Entry 7F02 (electron microscopy, 3.24 A resolution); this record covers chains C and E of the 6 polymer chains in the assembly.

[Chain C]
Name: Heme exporter protein C
Organism: Escherichia coli BL21(DE3)
UniProtKB: P0ABM1 (CCMC_ECOLI); residue numbers follow UniProt; this construct covers 1-245
Sequence (245 residues; row label = number of the first residue in the row):
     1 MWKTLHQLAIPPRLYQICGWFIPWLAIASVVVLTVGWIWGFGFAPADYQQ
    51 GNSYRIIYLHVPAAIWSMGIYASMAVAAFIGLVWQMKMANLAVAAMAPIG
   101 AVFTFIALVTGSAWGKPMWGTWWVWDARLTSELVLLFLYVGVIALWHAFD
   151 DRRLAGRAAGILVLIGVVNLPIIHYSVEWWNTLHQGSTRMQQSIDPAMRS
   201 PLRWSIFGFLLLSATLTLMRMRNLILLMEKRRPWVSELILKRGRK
Not modelled in the structure: 1-6, 238-245
Ligand contacts: 1,2-Distearoyl-sn-glycerophosphoethanolamine (3PE): Pro98, Ala101, Phe105, Ile143, Trp146, His147, Arg152, Arg220

[Chain E]
Name: Cytochrome c biogenesis ATP-binding export protein CcmA
Organism: Escherichia coli BL21(DE3)
Notes: EC 7.6.2.5
UniProtKB: P33931 (CCMA_ECOLI); residues -1 to 205 here correspond to UniProt positions 1-207 (UniProt number = residue number + 2)
Sequence (207 residues; numbered -1 to 205; the number before each row is that of its first residue; numbers below 1 keep their minus sign (Met-1 is residue -1)):
    -1 MGMLEARELLCERDERTLFSGLSFTLNAGEWVQITGSNGAGKTTLLRLLT
    49 GLSRPDAGEVLWQGQPLHQVRDSYHQNLLWIGHQPGIKTRLTALENLHFY
    99 HRDGDTAQCLEALAQAGLAGFEDIPVNQLSAGQQRRVALARLWLTRATLW
   149 ILDEPFTAIDVNGVDRLTQRMAQHTEQGGIVILTTHQPLNVAESKIRRIS
   199 LTQTRAA
Not modelled in the structure: 201-205
Curated features (UniProtKB/Swiss-Prot):
  - binding site (ATP): Gly34 to Thr41
Ion coordination: Mg2+: Thr41 (together with phosphate ion)
What the authors report for this chain:
  - binding site for phosphate ion: Asn36

[How chain C and chain E interact]
Contacting residue pairs - 6 pairs, chain C then chain E:
  Gln85(C) with Arg52(E), hydrogen bond
  Asp151(C) with Asp12(E)
  Arg153(C) with Asp12(E), salt bridge
  Arg157(C) with Arg52(E)
  Arg231(C) with Asp12(E); Glu13(E)
Interface residues without a listed pair, chain C (6 interface residues in all): Arg232
Interface residues without a listed pair, chain E (5 interface residues in all): Glu10, Asp54

[In short]
6 residues of chain C and 5 residues of chain E are in contact, with 1 hydrogen bond and 1 salt bridge. Polar
pairs include Arg153(C)-Asp12(E) and Gln85(C)-Arg52(E). Chain C binds
1,2-Distearoyl-sn-glycerophosphoethanolamine. From UniProt: 8 ATP-binding residues on chain E. The paper
reports a binding site for phosphate ion at Asn36(E).
Here chain C is Heme exporter protein C and chain E is Cytochrome c biogenesis ATP-binding export protein
CcmA, both from Escherichia coli BL21(DE3). Entry 7F02 (Cytochrome c-type biogenesis protein CcmABCD from E.
coli) was determined by electron microscopy together with 7F03, 7F04, 7VFJ and 7VFP from the same study.
